8VNU - chains C and A of the 4 polymer chains in the assembly; structure by X-ray diffraction, 2.20 A resolution.

Chain C:
Molecule: 21-nt DNA strand
Sequence (21 nucleotides; numbered 401 to 421; the number before each row is that of its first residue):
   401 TTGACTCTCT TAAGAGAGTC A
Metal / ion sites: thallium (I) ion: DA413, DG414 (shared with 1 residue of chain B); Na+: DA413, DG414 (shared with 1 residue of chain B)

Chain A:
Name: Intron-encoded endonuclease I-PpoI
From: Physarum polycephalum
Notes: EC 3.1.-.-
Reference sequence: Q94702 (PPO1_PHYPO); residues 2-163 here = UniProt positions 2-163
Sequence (162 residues; each row starts with the number of its first residue):
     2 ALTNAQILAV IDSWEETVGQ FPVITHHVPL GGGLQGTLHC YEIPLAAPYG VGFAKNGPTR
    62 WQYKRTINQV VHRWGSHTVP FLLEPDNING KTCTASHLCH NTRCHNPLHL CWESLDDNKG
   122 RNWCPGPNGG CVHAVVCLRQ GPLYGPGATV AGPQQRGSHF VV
Metal / ion sites: Zn2+ site 1: Cys41, Cys100, Cys105, His110; thallium (I) ion: Asn119 (shared with 2 residues of chain D); Na+: Asn119 (shared with 2 residues of chain D); Zn2+ site 2: Cys125, Cys132, His134, Cys138
From the paper describing this entry:
  - binding site for the 21-nt DNA strand: Arg61, Gln63, Leu116
  - binding site for the 21-nt DNA strand (chain C): Lys65, Thr67
  - catalytic residues: His78, His98
  - mutagenesis - H78A/H98A, H98A: decreased catalytic activity
  - mutagenesis - H78A: unchanged catalytic activity

Chain C / chain A interface:
Contacting residue pairs (19; chain C residue first):
  DT401(C) - Thr67(A)  phosphate contact
  DT402(C) - Arg66(A)  salt bridge to the phosphate
  DT402(C) - Thr67(A)  base contact
  DG403(C) - Val52(A)  phosphate contact
  DG403(C) - Gly53(A)  hydrogen bond to the phosphate
  DG403(C) - Lys65(A)  hydrogen bond to the base
  DG403(C) - Arg66(A)  salt bridge to the phosphate
  DA404(C) - Ala48(A)  phosphate contact
  DA404(C) - Pro49(A)  phosphate contact
  DA404(C) - Ala55(A)  base contact
  DA404(C) - Lys65(A)  base contact
  DC405(C) - Ala48(A)  phosphate contact
  DC405(C) - Lys56(A)  base contact
  DT406(C) - Lys56(A)  base contact
  DT406(C) - Asn57(A)  base contact
  DC407(C) - Asn57(A)  hydrogen bond to the base
  DT411(C) - Leu116(A)  base contact
  DT411(C) - Lys120(A)  hydrogen bond to the base
  DA412(C) - Asp117(A)  sugar contact
Other interface residues (no listed pair), chain C (11 interface residues in all): DT408, DT410
Other interface residues (no listed pair), chain A (18 interface residues in all): Tyr50, Gly51, Phe54, Val72, Arg74

Overview:
11 residues of chain C and 18 residues of chain A are in contact, with 4 hydrogen bonds and 2 salt bridges.
Polar contacts include DG403(C)-Lys65(A), DC407(C)-Asn57(A) and DT411(C)-Lys120(A). DA413(C) and DG414(C)
coordinate a thallium (I) ion ion. The paper reports catalytic residues His78(A) and His98(A); H78A/H98A and
H98A of chain A reduce catalytic activity.
Here chain C is a 21-nt DNA strand and chain A is Intron-encoded endonuclease I-PpoI (Physarum polycephalum).
Entry 8VNU (Homing endonuclease H98A I-PpoI-DNA complex at pH6.0 (K+ MES) with 70 mM Tl+ for 1800s) was
determined by X-ray diffraction together with 8VMO, 8VMP, 8VMQ, 8VMR, 8VMS, 8VMT and 35 further entries from
the same study.
